7LXD - chains A and D of the 5 polymer chains in the assembly; structure by electron microscopy, 4.11 A resolution (low resolution: residue-level contacts below are approximate; hydrogen-bond / salt-bridge calls are withheld).

Chain A:
Protein: DNA polymerase zeta catalytic subunit
Organism: Saccharomyces cerevisiae (strain ATCC 204508 / S288c)
Notes: EC 2.7.7.7
UniProt: P14284 (DPOZ_YEAST); numbering as in UniProt (aligned over 1-1504)
Amino-acid sequence (1504 residues; numbered 1 to 1504; the number before each row is that of its first residue):
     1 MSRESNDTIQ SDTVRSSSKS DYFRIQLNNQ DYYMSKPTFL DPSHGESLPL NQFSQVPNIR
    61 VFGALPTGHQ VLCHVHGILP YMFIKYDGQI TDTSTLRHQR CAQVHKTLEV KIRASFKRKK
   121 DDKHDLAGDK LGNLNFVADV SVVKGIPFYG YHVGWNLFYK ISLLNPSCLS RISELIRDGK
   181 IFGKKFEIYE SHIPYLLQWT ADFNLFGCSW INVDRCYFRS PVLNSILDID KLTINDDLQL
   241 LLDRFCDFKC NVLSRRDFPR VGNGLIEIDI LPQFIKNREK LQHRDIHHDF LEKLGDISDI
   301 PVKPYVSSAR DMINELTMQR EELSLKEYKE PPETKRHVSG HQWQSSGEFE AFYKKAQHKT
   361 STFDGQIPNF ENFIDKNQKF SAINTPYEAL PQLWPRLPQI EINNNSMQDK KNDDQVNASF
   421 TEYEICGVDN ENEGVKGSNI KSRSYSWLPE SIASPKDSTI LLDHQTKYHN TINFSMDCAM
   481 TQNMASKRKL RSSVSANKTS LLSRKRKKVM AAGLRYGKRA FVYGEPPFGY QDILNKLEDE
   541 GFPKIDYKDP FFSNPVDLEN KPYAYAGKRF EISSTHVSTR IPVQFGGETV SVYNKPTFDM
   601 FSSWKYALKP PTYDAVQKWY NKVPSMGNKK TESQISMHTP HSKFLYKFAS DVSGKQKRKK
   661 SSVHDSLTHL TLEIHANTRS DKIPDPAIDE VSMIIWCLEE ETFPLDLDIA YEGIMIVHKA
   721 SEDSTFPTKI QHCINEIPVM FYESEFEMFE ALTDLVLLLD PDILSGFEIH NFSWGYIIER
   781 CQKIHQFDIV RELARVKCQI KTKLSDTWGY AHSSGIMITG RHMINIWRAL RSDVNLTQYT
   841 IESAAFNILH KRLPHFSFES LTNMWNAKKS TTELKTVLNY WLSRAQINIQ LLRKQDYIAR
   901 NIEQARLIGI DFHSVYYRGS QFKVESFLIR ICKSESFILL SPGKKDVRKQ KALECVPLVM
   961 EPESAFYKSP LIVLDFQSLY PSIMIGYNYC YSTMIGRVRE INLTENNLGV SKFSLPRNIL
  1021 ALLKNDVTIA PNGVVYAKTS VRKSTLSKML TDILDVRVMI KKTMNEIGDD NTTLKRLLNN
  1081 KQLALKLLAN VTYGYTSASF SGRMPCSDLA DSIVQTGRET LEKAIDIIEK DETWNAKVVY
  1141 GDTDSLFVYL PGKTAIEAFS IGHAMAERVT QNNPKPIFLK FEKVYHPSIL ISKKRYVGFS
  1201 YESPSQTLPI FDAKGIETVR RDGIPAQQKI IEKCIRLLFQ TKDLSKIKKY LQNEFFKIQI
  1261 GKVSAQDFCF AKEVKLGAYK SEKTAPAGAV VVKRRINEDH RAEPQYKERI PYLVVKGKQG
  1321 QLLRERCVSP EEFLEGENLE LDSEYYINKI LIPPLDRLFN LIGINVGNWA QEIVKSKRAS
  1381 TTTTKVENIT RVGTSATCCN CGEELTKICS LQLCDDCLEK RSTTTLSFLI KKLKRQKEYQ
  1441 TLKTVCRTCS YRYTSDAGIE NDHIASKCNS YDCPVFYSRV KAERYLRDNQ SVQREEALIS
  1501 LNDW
Unresolved in the structure: 1-20, 45, 118-129, 294-319, 331-333, 405-516, 626-660, 801-813, 1219-1220, 1276-1303, 1377-1422, 1489-1504
Ion coordination: 4Fe-4S cluster Fe: C1446, C1449, C1468, C1473
Residues lining bound ligands: 4Fe-4S cluster (SF4): R852, L853, P854, V1445, C1446, C1449, S1450, C1468, S1470, C1473, V1475, F1476, R1479
Swiss-Prot annotation at these positions:
  - zinc finger: C1398 to C1417 (CysA-type)
  - motif: C1446 to C1473 (CysB motif)
  - binding site (Zn(2+)): C1398, C1401, C1414, C1417
  - binding site ([4Fe-4S] cluster): C1446, C1449, C1468, C1473
What the authors report for this chain:
  - conformationally variable residues (loop rearrangement, order/disorder transition, side-chain flip): R948 to M960, L1050 to G1094, Y1095 to S1107, K1214, R1326 to E1344

Chain D:
Protein: DNA polymerase zeta processivity subunit
Organism: Saccharomyces cerevisiae (strain ATCC 204508 / S288c)
UniProt: P38927 (REV7_YEAST); residue numbers follow UniProt; this construct covers 1-245
Amino-acid sequence (245 residues; numbered 1 to 245; the number before each row is that of its first residue):
     1 MNRWVEKWLR VYLKCYINLI LFYRNVYPPQ SFDYTTYQSF NLPQFVPINR HPALIDYIEE
    61 LILDVLSKLT HVYRFSICII NKKNDLCIEK YVLDFSELQH VDKDDQIITE TEVFDEFRSS
   121 LNSLIMHLEK LPKVNDDTIT FEAVINAIEL ELGHKLDRNR RVDSLEEKAE IERDSNWVKC
   181 QEDENLPDNN GFQPPKIKLT SLVGSDVGPL IIHQFSEKLI SGDDKILNGV YSQYEEGESI
   241 FGSLF
Unresolved in the structure: 1, 98-105, 147-193, 220-245

How chain A and chain D interact:
Contacting residue pairs - 73 pairs, chain A then chain D:
  R519(A) - I145(D)
  R519(A) - N146(D)
  A520(A) - V144(D)
  A520(A) - I145(D)
  Y523(A) - D64(D)
  Y523(A) - V65(D)
  Y523(A) - K68(D)
  Y523(A) - A143(D)
  G524(A) - E142(D)
  E525(A) - Y57(D)
  E525(A) - L61(D)
  E525(A) - A143(D)
  P526(A) - Y57(D)
  P527(A) - Y57(D)
  F528(A) - A53(D)
  F528(A) - L54(D)
  F528(A) - Y57(D)
  G529(A) - Y27(D)
  Y530(A) - N81(D)
  Y530(A) - D137(D)
  Y530(A) - T138(D)
  Q531(A) - D137(D)
  I533(A) - Y27(D)
  I533(A) - H51(D)
  L534(A) - S31(D)
  L534(A) - R50(D)
  L537(A) - R50(D)
  L537(A) - H51(D)
  F542(A) - P52(D)
  P543(A) - R50(D)
  K544(A) - R50(D)
  I545(A) - Q30(D)
  I545(A) - R50(D)
  D546(A) - Q30(D)
  K548(A) - D33(D)
  K548(A) - T35(D)
  T575(A) - F45(D)
  V577(A) - L42(D)
  V577(A) - P43(D)
  R580(A) - T35(D)
  R580(A) - T36(D)
  R580(A) - Q38(D)
  R580(A) - P43(D)
  R580(A) - Q44(D)
  R580(A) - F45(D)
  I581(A) - T36(D)
  I581(A) - Y37(D)
  I581(A) - Q38(D)
  P582(A) - Y37(D)
  P582(A) - Q38(D)
  V583(A) - V11(D)
  V583(A) - K14(D)
  V583(A) - C15(D)
  V583(A) - Q38(D)
  V583(A) - S39(D)
  V583(A) - I48(D)
  F585(A) - R10(D)
  F585(A) - K14(D)
  F585(A) - E59(D)
  G586(A) - E59(D)
  V590(A) - W8(D)
  S591(A) - W8(D)
  V592(A) - W8(D)
  V592(A) - F114(D)
  K595(A) - T111(D)
  P596(A) - T111(D)
  T597(A) - T111(D)
  D599(A) - E112(D)
  A607(A) - P43(D)
  A607(A) - N122(D)
  K609(A) - M126(D)
  K609(A) - E129(D)
  K609(A) - K130(D)
Interface residues without a listed pair, chain A (42 interface residues in all): K536, E540, S573, Q584, L608
Interface residues without a listed pair, chain D (52 interface residues in all): P28, V46, L63, I125, I139, T140, F141
From the paper, about this interface:
  - residue pairs: Q531(A)-D137(D) (hydrogen bond)

Overview:
42 residues of chain A and 52 residues of chain D are in contact. The paper describes a hydrogen bond between
Q531(A) and D137(D). Chain A binds 4Fe-4S cluster. Curated annotation (UniProt) lists 4 Zn2+-binding residues
and 4 [4Fe-4S] cluster-binding residues on chain A. From the paper: conformational variability at R948(A),
L1050(A) and Y1095(A) among others.
Chain A is DNA polymerase zeta catalytic subunit and chain D is DNA polymerase zeta processivity subunit, both
from Saccharomyces cerevisiae (strain ATCC 204508 / S288c); the structure, Structure of yeast DNA Polymerase
Zeta (apo), was determined by electron microscopy (same publication as 6VE5).
